Entry 1QJ7 (X-ray diffraction, 2.20 A resolution); this record covers chains B and I of the 3 polymer chains in the assembly.

Chain B:
Protein: Thrombin
Source organism: Homo sapiens
Notes: EC 3.4.21.5; fragment: alpha thrombin, residues 364-622
UniProt: P00734 (THRB_HUMAN); the construct lacks a stretch of the UniProt sequence, so the offset changes along the chain: 16-37 = UniProt 364-385; 38-60 = UniProt 387-409; 61-77 = UniProt 419-435; 78-97 = UniProt 437-456; 7 more segments
Sequence (259 residues; each row starts with the number of its first residue; note: 1 number in that range is skipped by the numbering (no residue carries it; nothing is unmodelled there); a row labelled like 60A-60I holds insertion residues (60A, then the next letters in order)):
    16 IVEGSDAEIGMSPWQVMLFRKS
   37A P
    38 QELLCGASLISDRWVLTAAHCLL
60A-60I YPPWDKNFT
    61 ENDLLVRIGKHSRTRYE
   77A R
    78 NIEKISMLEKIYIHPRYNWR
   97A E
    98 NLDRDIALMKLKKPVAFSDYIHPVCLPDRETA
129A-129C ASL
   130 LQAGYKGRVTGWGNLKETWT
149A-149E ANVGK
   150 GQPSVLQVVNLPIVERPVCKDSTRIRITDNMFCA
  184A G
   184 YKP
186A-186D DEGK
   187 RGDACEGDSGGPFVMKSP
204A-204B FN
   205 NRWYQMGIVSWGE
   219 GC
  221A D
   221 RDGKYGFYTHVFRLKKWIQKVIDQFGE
Disulfides: Cys42-Cys58, Cys168-Cys182, Cys191-Cys220
Glycans and other covalent adducts: gr179849 (GR1) linked to Ser195
Small-molecule neighbours: gr179849 (GR1; 6-carbamimidoyl-2-[5-(3-diethylcarbamoyl-phenyl)-2-hydroxy-indan-1-yl]-hexanoic acid): His57, Tyr60A, Trp60D, Trp96, Arg97, Glu97A, Asn98, Leu99, Trp148, Ile174, Asp189, Ala190, Cys191, Glu192, Gly193, Asp194, Val213, Ser214, Trp215, Gly216, Glu217, Gly219, Cys220, Gly226
Curated features (UniProtKB/Swiss-Prot):
  - region: Ala183 to Val200 (High affinity receptor-binding region which is also known as the TP508 peptide)
  - active site (Charge relay system): His57, Asp102, Ser195
  - glycosylation: Asn60G (N-linked (GlcNAc...) (complex) asparagine)

Chain I:
Protein: Hirugen
Notes: fragment: peptide fragment of hirudin
UniProt: P28501 (ITHA_HIRME); residues 55-64 here = UniProt positions 55-64
Sequence (10 residues; numbered 55 to 64; the number before each row is that of its first residue):
    55 DFEEIPEEYL
Modified positions: Tyr63 (o-sulfo-l-tyrosine; TYS)

Interface between chain B and chain I:
Contacting residue pairs - 22 pairs, chain B then chain I:
  Phe34(B) - Phe56(I)  hydrophobic
  Gln38(B) - Leu64(I)
  Leu40(B) - Phe56(I)
  Leu65(B) - Tyr63(I)
  Arg67(B) - Ile59(I)
  Arg73(B) - Asp55(I)  salt bridge
  Arg73(B) - Phe56(I)
  Thr74(B) - Asp55(I)
  Thr74(B) - Phe56(I)
  Thr74(B) - Glu57(I)  hydrogen bond (backbone-backbone)
  Arg75(B) - Glu57(I)
  Tyr76(B) - Glu57(I)  hydrogen bond (backbone-side chain)
  Tyr76(B) - Glu58(I)
  Tyr76(B) - Ile59(I)  hydrophobic
  Tyr76(B) - Pro60(I)
  Tyr76(B) - Tyr63(I)
  Glu80(B) - Tyr63(I)
  Lys81(B) - Tyr63(I)
  Ile82(B) - Tyr63(I)
  Met84(B) - Tyr63(I)
  Met84(B) - Leu64(I)
  Gln151(B) - Asp55(I)
Interface residues without a listed pair, chain B (15 interface residues in all): Lys36
Interface residues without a listed pair, chain I (9 interface residues in all): Glu62

Overview:
15 residues of chain B face 9 of chain I across their interface, with 2 hydrogen bonds and 1 salt bridge.
Among the polar pairs are Arg73(B)-Asp55(I), Tyr76(B)-Glu57(I) and Thr74(B)-Glu57(I). Gr179849 is covalently
linked to Ser195(B).
Here chain B is Thrombin (Homo sapiens) and chain I is Hirugen. Entry 1QJ7 (Novel Covalent Active Site
Thrombin Inhibitors) was determined by X-ray diffraction (same publication as 1QJ1, 1QJ6 and 1QHR).
